3Q3J - chains A and B; structure by X-ray diffraction, 1.97 A resolution.

[Chain A]
Name: Plexin-A2
From: Homo sapiens
UniProtKB: O75051 (PLXA2_HUMAN); residues 1490-1600 here = UniProt positions 1490-1600
Sequence (112 residues; numbered 1489 to 1600; the number before each row is that of its first residue):
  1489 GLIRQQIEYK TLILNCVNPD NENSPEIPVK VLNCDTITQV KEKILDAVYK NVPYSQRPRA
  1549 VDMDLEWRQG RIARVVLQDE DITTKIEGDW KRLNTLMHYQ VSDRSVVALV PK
Not modelled in the structure: 1489, 1539-1543, 1575-1578
Sequence notes: expression tag (1489)

[Chain B]
Name: Rho-related GTP-binding protein Rho6
From: Homo sapiens
UniProtKB: Q92730 (RND1_HUMAN); residues 5-200 here = UniProt positions 5-200
Sequence (214 residues; numbered -13 to 200; the number before each row is that of its first residue; numbers below 1 keep their minus sign (Met-13 is residue -13)):
   -13 MHHHHHHSSG RENLYFQGRA PQPVVARCKL VLVGDVQCGK TAMLQVLAKD CYPETYVPTV
    47 FENYTACLET EEQRVELSLW DTSGSPYYDN VRPLCYSDSD AVLLCFDISR PETVDSALKK
   107 WRTEILDYCP STRVLLIGCK TDLRTDLSTL MELSHQKQAP ISYEQGCAIA KQLGAEIYLE
   167 GSAFTSEKSI HSIFRTASML CLNKPSPLPQ KSPV
Not modelled in the structure: -13 to 12, 57-58, 190-200
Sequence notes: expression tag (-13 to 4)
Ion coordination: Mg2+: Thr27, Thr45 (together with GMP-PNP)
Residues lining bound ligands: GMP-PNP (GNP; phosphoaminophosphonic acid-guanylate ester): Asp21, Val22, Gln23, Cys24, Gly25, Lys26, Thr27, Ala28, Tyr38, Pro39, Glu40, Thr41, Tyr42, Val43, Pro44, Thr45, Thr68, Ser69, Gly70, Lys126, Asp128, Leu129, Ser168, Ala169, Phe170
Swiss-Prot annotation at these positions:
  - motif: Tyr42 to Tyr50 (Effector region)
  - binding site (GTP): Gln23 to Ala28, Tyr38 to Thr45, Asp67 to Ser71, Cys125 to Asp128, Ala169, Phe170
  - mutagenesis: Thr27 (T27N: Impairs interaction with UBXD5), Thr45 (T45A: Abolishes interaction with UBXD5)

[How chain A and chain B interact]
Contacting residue pairs (23):
  Trp1555(A) with Val46(B), hydrophobic; Phe47(B); Val77(B), hydrophobic
  Gln1557(A) with Val46(B); Phe47(B); Glu48(B)
  Gly1558(A) with Glu48(B)
  Ala1561(A) with Glu48(B); Asn49(B)
  Arg1562(A) with Phe47(B); Trp66(B)
  Val1563(A) with Phe47(B), hydrophobic; Leu80(B), hydrophobic
  Val1564(A) with Leu80(B)
  Asp1569(A) with Leu80(B)
  Ile1570(A) with Pro79(B); Tyr114(B)
  Thr1571(A) with Asn76(B)
  His1586(A) with Asn76(B), hydrogen bond (backbone-side chain)
  Tyr1587(A) with Asn76(B); Leu80(B), hydrophobic
  Gln1588(A) with Tyr73(B), hydrogen bond (side chain-backbone); Tyr74(B)
Other interface residues (no listed pair), chain A (15 interface residues in all): Ile1560, Leu1565
Other interface residues (no listed pair), chain B (13 interface residues in all): Cys81

[Summary]
The interface between chain A and chain B involves 15 residues on one side and 13 on the other; the contacts
include 2 hydrogen bonds. Among the polar pairs are His1586(A)-Asn76(B) and Gln1588(A)-Tyr73(B). Bound to
chain B: GMP-PNP.
Chain A is Plexin-A2 and chain B is Rho-related GTP-binding protein Rho6, both from Homo sapiens; the
structure, Crystal structure of plexin A2 RBD in complex with Rnd1, was determined by X-ray diffraction.
